PDB entry 8EVH | electron microscopy, 2.85 A resolution | chains E and J of the 13 polymer chains in the assembly

Chain E:
Protein: Histone H3.1
Organism: Homo sapiens
Reference sequence: P68431 (H31_HUMAN); residues 0-135 here correspond to UniProt positions 1-136 (UniProt number = residue number + 1)
Amino-acid sequence (136 residues; each row starts with the number of its first residue; numbering starts at 0):
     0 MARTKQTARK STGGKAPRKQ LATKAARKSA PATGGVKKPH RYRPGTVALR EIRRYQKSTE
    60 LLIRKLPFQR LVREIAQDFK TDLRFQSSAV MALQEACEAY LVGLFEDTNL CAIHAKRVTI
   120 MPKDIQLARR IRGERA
Disordered / not traced: 0-37, 134-135
Curated features (UniProtKB/Swiss-Prot):
  - modified residue: Arg-2 (Asymmetric dimethylarginine), Thr-3 (Phosphothreonine), Lys-4 (Allysine), Gln-5 (5-glutamyl dopamine), Thr-6 (Phosphothreonine), Arg-8 (Citrulline), Lys-9 (N6,N6,N6-trimethyllysine), Ser-10 (ADP-ribosylserine), Thr-11 (Phosphothreonine), Lys-14 (N6-(2-hydroxyisobutyryl)lysine), Arg-17 (Asymmetric dimethylarginine), Lys-18 (N6-(2-hydroxyisobutyryl)lysine), Lys-23 (N6-(2-hydroxyisobutyryl)lysine), Arg-26 (Citrulline), Lys-27 (N6,N6,N6-trimethyllysine), Ser-28 (ADP-ribosylserine), Lys-36 (N6,N6,N6-trimethyllysine), Lys-37 (N6-methyllysine), Tyr-41 (Phosphotyrosine), Lys-56 (N6,N6,N6-trimethyllysine) and 8 more in UniProt
  - lipidation: Lys-18 (N6-decanoyllysine)

Chain J:
Molecule: 162-nt DNA strand
Sequence (162 nucleotides; row label = number of the first residue in the row):
     1 AAATAGGAAC CCCACATGCC CTGTGTCTGC AAGTACAGAA CTAGCCAGAC AGACTGACCT
    61 ATTTTTGTGA GGGGAATCGG GAAGTATCCA TTGCTAAGAC TCAGCAATGC TGCAACTCTC
   121 AGCAACCAGC TGAAGATCAG CAGCCGAGAG GCCCTGCACC TA
Disordered / not traced: 142-162

Interface between chain E and chain J:
Pairs across the interface (21):
  Arg-40(E) / DA76(J)  hydrogen bond to the base
  Arg-40(E) / DT77(J)  sugar contact
  Tyr-41(E) / DA76(J)  sugar contact
  Tyr-41(E) / DT77(J)  phosphate contact
  Pro-43(E) / DA75(J)  phosphate contact
  Pro-43(E) / DA76(J)  phosphate contact
  Gly-44(E) / DA75(J)  phosphate contact
  Gly-44(E) / DA76(J)  hydrogen bond to the phosphate
  Thr-45(E) / DA76(J)  phosphate contact
  Val-46(E) / DA76(J)  hydrogen bond to the phosphate
  Val-46(E) / DT77(J)  phosphate contact
  Ala-47(E) / DA76(J)  hydrogen bond to the phosphate
  Arg-63(E) / DG84(J)  phosphate contact
  Arg-63(E) / DT85(J)  salt bridge to the phosphate
  Lys-64(E) / DT85(J)  hydrogen bond to the phosphate
  Leu-65(E) / DG84(J)  phosphate contact
  Leu-65(E) / DT85(J)  hydrogen bond to the phosphate
  Pro-66(E) / DG84(J)  phosphate contact
  Arg-69(E) / DG84(J)  salt bridge to the phosphate
  Arg-83(E) / DG93(J)  sugar contact
  Arg-83(E) / DC94(J)  sugar contact
Interface residues without a listed pair, chain E (15 interface residues in all): Arg-42, Lys-115
Interface residues without a listed pair, chain J (9 interface residues in all): DT65, DT66

Overview:
Chain E and chain J form an interface of 15 and 9 residues respectively; the contacts include 6 hydrogen bonds
and 2 salt bridges. Polar contacts include Arg-40(E)/DA76(J), Gly-44(E)/DA76(J) and Val-46(E)/DA76(J).
Here chain E is Histone H3.1 (Homo sapiens) and chain J is a 162-nt DNA strand. Entry 8EVH (CX3CR1 nucleosome
and wild type PU.1 complex) was determined by electron microscopy together with 8EVI, 8EVJ and 8SYP from the
same study.
